PDB entry 8V6V | electron microscopy, 2.80 A resolution | chains E and J of the 12 polymer chains in the assembly

Chain E:
Name: Histone H3.2
Source organism: Xenopus laevis
Reference sequence: P84233 (H32_XENLA); residues 1-135 here correspond to UniProt positions 2-136 (UniProt number = residue number + 1)
Sequence (135 residues; row label = number of the first residue in the row):
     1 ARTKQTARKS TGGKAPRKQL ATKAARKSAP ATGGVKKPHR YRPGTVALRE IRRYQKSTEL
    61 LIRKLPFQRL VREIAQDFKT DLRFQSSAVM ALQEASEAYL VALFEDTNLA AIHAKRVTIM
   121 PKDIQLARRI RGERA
Unresolved in the structure: 1-38, 134-135
Differences from the reference sequence: engineered mutation Ala102 (Gly103 in P84233), Ala110 (Cys111 in P84233)
Curated features (UniProtKB/Swiss-Prot):
  - modified residue: Arg2 (Asymmetric dimethylarginine), Thr3 (Phosphothreonine), Lys4 (Allysine), Gln5 (5-glutamyl dopamine), Thr6 (Phosphothreonine), Arg8 (Citrulline), Lys9 (N6,N6,N6-trimethyllysine), Ser10 (ADP-ribosylserine), Thr11 (Phosphothreonine), Lys14 (N6-(2-hydroxyisobutyryl)lysine), Arg17 (Asymmetric dimethylarginine), Lys18 (N6-(2-hydroxyisobutyryl)lysine), Lys23 (N6-(2-hydroxyisobutyryl)lysine), Arg26 (Citrulline), Lys27 (N6,N6,N6-trimethyllysine), Ser28 (ADP-ribosylserine), Lys36 (N6,N6,N6-trimethyllysine), Lys37 (N6-methyllysine), Tyr41 (Phosphotyrosine), Lys56 (N6,N6,N6-trimethyllysine) and 8 more in UniProt

Chain J:
Molecule: Widom 601 DNA (147-mer) with 60 base pairs flanking DNA (forward strand)
Sequence (207 nucleotides; numbered 1 to 207; the number before each row is that of its first residue):
     1 CTGGAGAATC CCGGTGCCGA GGCCGCTCAA TTGGTCGTAG ACAGCTCTAG CACCGCTTAA
    61 ACGCACGTAC GCGCTGTCCC CCGCGTTTTA ACCGCCAAGG GGATTACTCC CTAGTCTCCA
   121 GGCACGTGTC AGATATATAC ATCCTGTGCA TGTATTGAAC AGCGACCTTG CCGGTGCCAG
   181 TCGGATAGTG TTCCGAGCTC CCACTCT
Unresolved in the structure: 148-207

How chain E and chain J interact:
Contacting residue pairs - 22 pairs, chain E then chain J:
  Arg40(E) - DG83(J)  hydrogen bond to the sugar
  Arg40(E) - DC84(J)  hydrogen bond to the sugar
  Tyr41(E) - DA7(J)  phosphate contact
  Tyr41(E) - DC84(J)  phosphate contact
  Arg42(E) - DG83(J)  phosphate contact
  Pro43(E) - DC82(J)  phosphate contact
  Gly44(E) - DC82(J)  hydrogen bond to the phosphate
  Gly44(E) - DG83(J)  hydrogen bond to the phosphate
  Thr45(E) - DG83(J)  hydrogen bond to the phosphate
  Val46(E) - DG83(J)  hydrogen bond to the phosphate
  Ala47(E) - DG83(J)  phosphate contact
  Arg49(E) - DA8(J)  salt bridge to the phosphate
  Arg49(E) - DT9(J)  salt bridge to the phosphate
  Lys56(E) - DC10(J)  salt bridge to the phosphate
  Arg63(E) - DA91(J)  hydrogen bond to the phosphate
  Arg63(E) - DC92(J)  salt bridge to the phosphate
  Lys64(E) - DC92(J)  hydrogen bond to the phosphate
  Leu65(E) - DA91(J)  phosphate contact
  Leu65(E) - DC92(J)  hydrogen bond to the phosphate
  Pro66(E) - DA91(J)  phosphate contact
  Arg69(E) - DA91(J)  salt bridge to the phosphate
  Arg83(E) - DG100(J)  hydrogen bond to the base
Interface residues without a listed pair, chain E (17 interface residues in all): Lys115
Interface residues without a listed pair, chain J (12 interface residues in all): DG73, DG101

In short:
The interface between chain E and chain J involves 17 residues on one side and 12 on the other; the contacts
include 10 hydrogen bonds and 5 salt bridges. Among the polar pairs are Arg83(E)-DG100(J), Arg40(E)-DG83(J)
and Arg40(E)-DC84(J).
Here chain E is Histone H3.2 (Xenopus laevis) and chain J is Widom 601 DNA (147-mer) with 60 base pairs
flanking DNA (forward strand). Entry 8V6V (Cryo-EM structure of doubly-bound SNF2h-nucleosome complex) was
determined by electron microscopy, deposited together with 8V4Y and 8V7L.
